PDB entry 6O5N | X-ray diffraction, 3.00 A resolution | chains B and C of the 6 polymer chains in the assembly

== Chain B ==
Name: Tubulin beta-2B chain
Organism: Sus scrofa
UniProt: A0A287AGU7 (A0A287AGU7_PIG); residues 1-445 here = UniProt positions 1-445
Chain sequence (445 residues; each row starts with the number of its first residue):
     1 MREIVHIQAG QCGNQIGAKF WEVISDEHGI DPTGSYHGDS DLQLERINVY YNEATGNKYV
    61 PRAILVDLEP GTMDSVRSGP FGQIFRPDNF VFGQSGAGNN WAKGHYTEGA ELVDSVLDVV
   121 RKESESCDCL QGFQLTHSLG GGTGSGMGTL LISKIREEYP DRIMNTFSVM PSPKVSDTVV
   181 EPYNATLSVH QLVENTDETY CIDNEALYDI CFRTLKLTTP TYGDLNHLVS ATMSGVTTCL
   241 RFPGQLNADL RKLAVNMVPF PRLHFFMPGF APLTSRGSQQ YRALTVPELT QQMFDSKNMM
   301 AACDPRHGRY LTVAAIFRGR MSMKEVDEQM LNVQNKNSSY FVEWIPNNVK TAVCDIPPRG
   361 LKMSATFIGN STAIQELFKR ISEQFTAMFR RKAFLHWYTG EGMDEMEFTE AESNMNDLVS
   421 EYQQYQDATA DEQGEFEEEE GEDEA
Not modelled in the structure: 1, 429-445
Metal / ion sites: Mg2+: Q11, D177 (together with GDP)
Residues lining bound ligands:
  - GDP (guanosine-5'-diphosphate): A9, G10, Q11, C12, Q15, I16, D67, N99, S138, G140, G141, G142, T143, G144, S145, V169, P171, V175, D177, E181, N204, L207, Y222, L225, N226
  - QW9 ([2-(4-methyl-1H-indol-3-yl)-1H-imidazol-5-yl](3,4,5-trimethoxyphenyl)methanone): G235, V236, C239, L240, L246, N247, A248, D249, L250, K252, L253, N256, M257, T312, V313, A314, A315, I316, N347, N348, V349, K350, A352, I368

== Chain C ==
Name: Tubulin alpha-1B chain
Organism: Sus scrofa
UniProt: Q2XVP4 (TBA1B_PIG); residue numbers follow UniProt; this construct covers 1-450
Chain sequence (450 residues; numbered 1 to 450; the number before each row is that of its first residue):
     1 MRECISIHVG QAGVQIGNAC WELYCLEHGI QPDGQMPSDK TIGGGDDSFN TFFSETGAGK
    61 HVPRAVFVDL EPTVIDEVRT GTYRQLFHPE QLITGKEDAA NNYARGHYTI GKEIIDLVLD
   121 RIRKLADQCT GLQGFLVFHS FGGGTGSGFT SLLMERLSVD YGKKSKLEFS IYPAPQVSTA
   181 VVEPYNSILT THTTLEHSDC AFMVDNEAIY DICRRNLDIE RPTYTNLNRL ISQIVSSITA
   241 SLRFDGALNV DLTEFQTNLV PYPRIHFPLA TYAPVISAEK AYHEQLSVAE ITNACFEPAN
   301 QMVKCDPRHG KYMACCLLYR GDVVPKDVNA AIATIKTKRS IQFVDWCPTG FKVGINYQPP
   361 TVVPGGDLAK VQRAVCMLSN TTAIAEAWAR LDHKFDLMYA KRAFVHWYVG EGMEEGEFSE
   421 AREDMAALEK DYEEVGVDSV EGEGEEEGEE
Not modelled in the structure: 441-450
Curated features (UniProtKB/Swiss-Prot):
  - motif: M1 to C4 (MREC motif)
  - active site: E254
  - binding site (GTP): G10, Q11, A12, Q15, E71, A99, S140, G143, G144, T145, G146, T179, E183, N206, Y224, N228, L252
  - binding site (Mg(2+)): E71
  - modified residue: K40 (N6,N6,N6-trimethyllysine), S48 (Phosphoserine), S232 (Phosphoserine), Y282 (3'-nitrotyrosine), R339 (Omega-N-methylarginine), S439 (Phosphoserine), E443 (5-glutamyl polyglutamate), E445 (5-glutamyl polyglutamate)
  - cross-link (Glycyl lysine isopeptide (Lys-Gly)): K326 (interchain with G-Cter in ubiquitin), K370 (interchain with G-Cter in ubiquitin)
Metal / ion sites: Ca2+: D39, T41, G44, E55; Mg2+: E71 (together with GTP)
Residues lining bound ligands:
  - GTP (guanosine-5'-triphosphate): G10, Q11, A12, Q15, I16, D69, E71, D98, A99, A100, N101, S140, G142, G143, G144, T145, G146, I171, P173, V177, T179, E183, N206, Y224, L227, N228, I231
  - QW9 ([2-(4-methyl-1H-indol-3-yl)-1H-imidazol-5-yl](3,4,5-trimethoxyphenyl)methanone): N101, T179, A180, V181

== Interface between chain B and chain C ==
Residue-residue contacts (36):
  Q94(B) - M1(C)
  S95(B) - R2(C)
  N99(B) - E254(C)
  D177(B) - K352(C)  hydrogen bond (backbone-side chain)
  T178(B) - E254(C)
  T178(B) - N258(C)
  V179(B) - N258(C)  hydrogen bond (backbone-side chain)
  V179(B) - P348(C)  hydrophobic
  V180(B) - T257(C)
  T219(B) - K326(C)
  A387(B) - W346(C)
  M388(B) - W346(C)
  R390(B) - S439(C)
  R391(B) - Y262(C)  hydrogen bond (backbone-side chain)
  R391(B) - D345(C)  salt bridge
  R391(B) - W346(C)
  R391(B) - E434(C)  hydrogen bond (side chain-backbone)
  R391(B) - V435(C)
  R391(B) - V437(C)  hydrogen bond (side chain-backbone)
  R391(B) - D438(C)
  R391(B) - S439(C)  hydrogen bond
  K392(B) - Y262(C)
  A393(B) - P261(C)
  A393(B) - Y262(C)
  A393(B) - W346(C)  hydrophobic
  F394(B) - T257(C)
  F394(B) - N258(C)
  F394(B) - V260(C)
  F394(B) - P261(C)  hydrogen bond (backbone-backbone)
  F394(B) - W346(C)  hydrophobic
  H396(B) - V260(C)  hydrogen bond (side chain-backbone)
  H396(B) - P261(C)
  H396(B) - P263(C)
  W397(B) - Q256(C)
  W397(B) - T257(C)  hydrogen bond (side chain-backbone)
  W397(B) - V260(C)  hydrogen bond (side chain-backbone)
Also at the interface, not in a pair above, chain B (19 interface residues in all): G98, L395
Also at the interface, not in a pair above, chain C (21 interface residues in all): N329

== Summary ==
19 residues of chain B and 21 residues of chain C are in contact; the contacts include 10 hydrogen bonds and 1
salt bridge. Polar contacts include R391(B)-D345(C), D177(B)-K352(C) and V179(B)-N258(C). Bound to chain B:
GDP and compound QW9.
Here chain B is Tubulin beta-2B chain and chain C is Tubulin alpha-1B chain, both from Sus scrofa. Entry 6O5N
(Tubulin-RB3_SLD-TTL in complex with compound 10ab) was determined by X-ray diffraction, deposited together
with 6O5M and 6O61.
